PDB entry 8FF3 | electron microscopy, 3.09 A resolution | chains b and a of the 6 polymer chains in the assembly

== Chain b (and a) ==
Name: Amyloid-beta precursor protein
Notes: chain a of this document is another copy of the same molecule, construct and numbering; everything in this record applies to it too
UniProtKB: P05067 (A4_HUMAN), isoform P05067-8; residues 1-40 here correspond to UniProt positions 653-692 (UniProt number = residue number + 652)
Chain sequence (40 residues; each row starts with the number of its first residue):
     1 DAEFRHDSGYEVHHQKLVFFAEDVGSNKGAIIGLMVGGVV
Disordered / not traced: 1-14, 40

== Chain b / chain a interface ==
Residue-residue contacts (49; chain b residue first):
  Gln15(b) with Gln15(a)
  Lys16(b) with Gln15(a), hydrogen bond (backbone-backbone); Lys16(a); Leu17(a), hydrogen bond (backbone-backbone)
  Leu17(b) with Leu17(a)
  Val18(b) with Leu17(a), hydrogen bond (backbone-backbone); Val18(a); Phe19(a), hydrogen bond (backbone-backbone)
  Phe19(b) with Phe19(a)
  Phe20(b) with Phe19(a), hydrogen bond (backbone-backbone); Phe20(a), hydrophobic; Ala21(a), hydrogen bond (backbone-backbone)
  Ala21(b) with Ala21(a)
  Glu22(b) with Ala21(a), hydrogen bond (backbone-backbone); Glu22(a); Asp23(a), hydrogen bond (backbone-backbone)
  Asp23(b) with Asp23(a); Val24(a), hydrogen bond (backbone-backbone); Ser26(a)
  Val24(b) with Val24(a)
  Gly25(b) with Val24(a), hydrogen bond (backbone-backbone); Gly25(a)
  Ser26(b) with Ser26(a); Asn27(a), hydrogen bond (backbone-backbone)
  Asn27(b) with Asn27(a), hydrogen bond
  Lys28(b) with Asn27(a), hydrogen bond (backbone-backbone); Lys28(a); Gly29(a)
  Ala30(b) with Gly29(a); Ala30(a); Ile31(a), hydrogen bond (backbone-backbone)
  Ile31(b) with Asn27(a); Ile31(a)
  Ile32(b) with Ile31(a), hydrogen bond (backbone-backbone); Ile32(a); Gly33(a), hydrogen bond (backbone-backbone)
  Gly33(b) with Gly33(a); Leu34(a), hydrogen bond (backbone-backbone)
  Leu34(b) with Leu34(a)
  Met35(b) with Leu34(a), hydrogen bond (backbone-backbone); Met35(a); Val36(a), hydrogen bond (backbone-backbone)
  Val36(b) with Val36(a)
  Gly37(b) with Val36(a), hydrogen bond (backbone-backbone); Gly37(a)
  Gly38(b) with Gly37(a); Gly38(a); Val39(a), hydrogen bond (backbone-backbone)
  Val39(b) with Val39(a)
Interface residues without a listed pair, chain b (25 interface residues in all): Gly29

== In short ==
Chain b and chain a each contribute 25 residues to their interface; the contacts include 21 hydrogen bonds.
Polar pairs include Asn27(b)-Asn27(a), Lys16(b)-Gln15(a) and Lys16(b)-Leu17(a).
Chain b and chain a are both Amyloid-beta precursor protein; the structure, Amyloid-beta (1-40) fibrils
derived from familial Dutch-type CAA patient (population B), was determined by electron microscopy (same
publication as 8FF2).
